Entry 8E5T (electron microscopy, 4.00 A resolution); this record covers chains O and 1 of the 28 polymer chains in the assembly.

Chain O:
Protein: 60S ribosomal protein L16-A
Source organism: Saccharomyces cerevisiae BY4741
Reference sequence: P26784 (RL16A_YEAST); residue numbers follow UniProt; this construct covers 1-199
Sequence (199 residues; each row starts with the number of its first residue):
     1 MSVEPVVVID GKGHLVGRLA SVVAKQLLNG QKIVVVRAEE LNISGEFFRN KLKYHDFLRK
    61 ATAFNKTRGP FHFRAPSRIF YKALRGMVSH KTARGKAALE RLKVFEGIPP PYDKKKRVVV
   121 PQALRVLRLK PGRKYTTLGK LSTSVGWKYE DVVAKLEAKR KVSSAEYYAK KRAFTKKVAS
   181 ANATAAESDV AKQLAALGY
Disordered / not traced: 1-2, 59-72
Swiss-Prot annotation at these positions:
  - modified residue: Ser2 (N-acetylserine)
  - cross-link: Lys177 (Glycyl lysine isopeptide (Lys-Gly) (interchain with G-Cter in ubiquitin))

Chain 1:
Molecule: 25S ribosomal RNA
Source organism: Saccharomyces cerevisiae BY4741
Sequence (3396 nucleotides; row label = number of the first residue in the row):
     1 GUUUGACCUC AAAUCAGGUA GGAGUACCCG CUGAACUUAA GCAUAUCAAU AAGCGGAGGA
    61 AAAGAAACCA ACCGGGAUUG CCUUAGUAAC GGCGAGUGAA GCGGCAAAAG CUCAAAUUUG
   121 AAAUCUGGUA CCUUCGGUGC CCGAGUUGUA AUUUGGAGAG GGCAACUUUG GGGCCGUUCC
   181 UUGUCUAUGU UCCUUGGAAC AGGACGUCAU AGAGGGUGAG AAUCCCGUGU GGCGAGGAGU
   241 GCGGUUCUUU GUAAAGUGCC UUCGAAGAGU CGAGUUGUUU GGGAAUGCAG CUCUAAGUGG
   301 GUGGUAAAUU CCAUCUAAAG CUAAAUAUUG GCGAGAGACC GAUAGCGAAC AAGUACAGUG
   361 AUGGAAAGAU GAAAAGAACU UUGAAAAGAG AGUGAAAAAG UACGUGAAAU UGUUGAAAGG
   421 GAAGGGCAUU UGAUCAGACA UGGUGUUUUG UGCCCUCUGC UCCUUGUGGG UAGGGGAAUC
   481 UCGCAUUUCA CUGGGCCAGC AUCAGUUUUG GUGGCAGGAU AAAUCCAUAG GAAUGUAGCU
   541 UGCCUCGGUA AGUAUUAUAG CCUGUGGGAA UACUGCCAGC UGGGACUGAG GACUGCGACG
   601 UAAGUCAAGG AUGCUGGCAU AAUGGUUAUA UGCCGCCCGU CUUGAAACAC GGACCAAGGA
   661 GUCUAACGUC UAUGCGAGUG UUUGGGUGUA AAACCCAUAC GCGUAAUGAA AGUGAACGUA
   721 GGUUGGGGCC UCGCAAGAGG UGCACAAUCG ACCGAUCCUG AUGUCUUCGG AUGGAUUUGA
   781 GUAAGAGCAU AGCUGUUGGG ACCCGAAAGA UGGUGAACUA UGCCUGAAUA GGGUGAAGCC
   841 AGAGGAAACU CUGGUGGAGG CUCGUAGCGG UUCUGACGUG CAAAUCGAUC GUCGAAUUUG
   901 GGUAUAGGGG CGAAAGACUA AUCGAACCAU CUAGUAGCUG GUUCCUGCCG AAGUUUCCCU
   961 CAGGAUAGCA GAAGCUCGUA UCAGUUUUAU GAGGUAAAGC GAAUGAUUAG AGGUUCCGGG
  1021 GUCGAAAUGA CCUUGACCUA UUCUCAAACU UUAAAUAUGU AAGAAGUCCU UGUUACUUAA
  1081 UUGAACGUGG ACAUUUGAAU GAAGAGCUUU UAGUGGGCCA UUUUUGGUAA GCAGAACUGG
  1141 CGAUGCGGGA UGAACCGAAC GUAGAGUUAA GGUGCCGGAA UACACGCUCA UCAGACACCA
  1201 CAAAAGGUGU UAGUUCAUCU AGACAGCCGG ACGGUGGCCA UGGAAGUCGG AAUCCGCUAA
  1261 GGAGUGUGUA ACAACUCACC GGCCGAAUGA ACUAGCCCUG AAAAUGGAUG GCGCUCAAGC
  1321 GUGUUACCUA UACUCUACCG UCAGGGUUGA UAUGAUGCCC UGACGAGUAG GCAGGCGUGG
  1381 AGGUCAGUGA CGAAGCCUAG ACCGUAAGGU CGGGUCGAAC GGCCUCUAGU GCAGAUCUUG
  1441 GUGGUAGUAG CAAAUAUUCA AAUGAGAACU UUGAAGACUG AAGUGGGGAA AGGUUCCACG
  1501 UCAACAGCAG UUGGACGUGG GUUAGUCGAU CCUAAGAGAU GGGGAAGCUC CGUUUCAAAG
  1561 GCCUGAUUUU AUGCAGGCCA CCAUCGAAAG GGAAUCCGGU UAAGAUUCCG GAACCUGGAU
  1621 AUGGAUUCUU CACGGUAACG UAACUGAAUG UGGAGACGUC GGCGCGAGCC CUGGGAGGAG
  1681 UUAUCUUUUC UUCUUAACAG CUUAUCACCC CGGAAUUGGU UUAUCCGGAG AUGGGGUCUU
  1741 AUGGCUGGAA GAGGCCAGCA CCUUUGCUGG CUCCGGUGCG CUUGUGACGG CCCGUGAAAA
  1801 UCCACAGGAA GGAAUAGUUU UCAUGCCAGG UCGUACUGAU AACCGCAGCA GGUCUCCAAG
  1861 GUGAACAGCC UCUAGUUGAU AGAAUAAUGU AGAUAAGGGA AGUCGGCAAA AUAGAUCCGU
  1921 AACUUCGGGA UAAGGAUUGG CUCUAAGGGU CGGGUAGUGA GGGCCUUGGU CAGACGCAGC
  1981 GGGCGUGCUU GUGGACUGCU UGGUGGGGCU UGCUCUGCUA GGCGGACUAC UUGCGUGCCU
  2041 UGUUGUAGAC GGCCUUGGUA GGUCUCUUGU AGACCGUCGC UUGCUACAAU UAACGAUCAA
  2101 CUUAGAACUG GUACGGACAA GGGGAAUCUG ACUGUCUAAU UAAAACAUAG CAUUGCGAUG
  2161 GUCAGAAAGU GAUGUUGACG CAAUGUGAUU UCUGCCCAGU GCUCUGAAUG UCAAAGUGAA
  2221 GAAAUUCAAC CAAGCGCGGG UAAACGGCGG GAGUAACUAU GACUCUCUUA AGGUAGCCAA
  2281 AUGCCUCGUC AUCUAAUUAG UGACGCGCAU GAAUGGAUUA ACGAGAUUCC CACUGUCCCU
  2341 AUCUACUAUC UAGCGAAACC ACAGCCAAGG GAACGGGCUU GGCAGAAUCA GCGGGGAAAG
  2401 AAGACCCUGU UGAGCUUGAC UCUAGUUUGA CAUUGUGAAG AGACAUAGAG GGUGUAGAAU
  2461 AAGUGGGAGC UUCGGCGCCA GUGAAAUACC ACUACCUUUA UAGUUUCUUU ACUUAUUCAA
  2521 UGAAGCGGAG CUGGAAUUCA UUUUCCACGU UCUAGCAUUC AAGGUCCCAU UCGGGGCUGA
  2581 UCCGGGUUGA AGACAUUGUC AGGUGGGGAG UUUGGCUGGG GCGGCACAUC UGUUAAACGA
  2641 UAACGCAGAU GUCCUAAGGG GGGCUCAUGG AGAACAGAAA UCUCCAGUAG AACAAAAGGG
  2701 UAAAAGCCCC CUUGAUUUUG AUUUUCAGUG UGAAUACAAA CCAUGAAAGU GUGGCCUAUC
  2761 GAUCCUUUAG UCCCUCGGAA UUUGAGGCUA GAGGUGCCAG AAAAGUUACC ACAGGGAUAA
  2821 CUGGCUUGUG GCAGUCAAGC GUUCAUAGCG ACAUUGCUUU UUGAUUCUUC GAUGUCGGCU
  2881 CUUCCUAUCA UACCGAAGCA GAAUUCGGUA AGCGUUGGAU UGUUCACCCA CUAAUAGGGA
  2941 ACGUGAGCUG GGUUUAGACC GUCGUGAGAC AGGUUAGUUU UACCCUACUG AUGAAUGUUA
  3001 CCGCAAUAGU AAUUGAACUU AGUACGAGAG GAACAGUUCA UUCGGAUAAU UGGUUUUUGC
  3061 GGCUGUCUGA UCAGGCAUUG CCGCGAAGCU ACCAUCCGCU GGAUUAUGGC UGAACGCCUC
  3121 UAAGUCAGAA UCCAUGCUAG AACGCGGUGA UUUCUUUGCU CCACACAAUA UAGAUGGAUA
  3181 CGAAUAAGGC GUCCUUGUGG CGUCGCUGAA CCAUAGCAGG CUAGCAACGG UGCACUUGGC
  3241 GGAAAGGCCU UGGGUGCUUG CUGGCGAAUU GCAAUGUCAU UUUGCGUGGG GAUAAAUCAU
  3301 UUGUAUACGA CUUAGAUGUA CAACGGGGUA UUGUAAGCAG UAGAGUAGCC UUGUUGUUAC
  3361 GAUCUGCUGA GAUUAAGCCU UUGUUGUCUG AUUUGU
Disordered / not traced: 36-50, 132-135, 169-250, 281-285, 338-377, 394-406, 447-488, 706-720, 755-777, 802-940, 953-1160, 1196-1309, 1444-3396
Metal / ion sites: Mg2+ site 1 near G583 (its only coordinating residue here); Mg2+ site 2 near G1367 (its only coordinating residue here)

Interface between chain O and chain 1:
Contacting residue pairs - 40 pairs, chain O then chain 1:
  Leu15(O) with U1315(1), phosphate contact
  Val16(O) with C1314(1), phosphate contact
  Gly17(O) with G1313(1), phosphate contact; C1314(1), hydrogen bond to the phosphate
  Arg18(O) with U1181(1), base contact; C1314(1), hydrogen bond to the sugar; U1315(1), salt bridge to the phosphate; A1318(1), salt bridge to the phosphate
  Ser21(O) with G1174(1), hydrogen bond to the sugar; C1175(1), hydrogen bond to the sugar
  Lys25(O) with C1175(1), salt bridge to the phosphate
  Leu28(O) with C1176(1), phosphate contact
  Ser44(O) with U1315(1), hydrogen bond to the phosphate
  Ala83(O) with C1312(1), hydrogen bond to the sugar; G1313(1), phosphate contact
  Gly86(O) with G1311(1), base contact; C1312(1), sugar contact
  Met87(O) with G1174(1), hydrogen bond to the base; C1175(1), base contact; C1176(1), sugar contact; C1312(1), base contact
  Lys91(O) with C634(1), sugar contact; G635(1), sugar contact; A646(1), hydrogen bond to the sugar
  Ala93(O) with C427(1), sugar contact; A428(1), sugar contact
  Lys96(O) with C427(1), sugar contact; C633(1), base contact
  Gln122(O) with U1181(1), base contact
  Val126(O) with C1316(1), hydrogen bond to the base
  Leu127(O) with C1316(1), hydrogen bond to the base
  Arg128(O) with U1315(1), phosphate contact; C1316(1), phosphate contact; A1318(1), salt bridge to the phosphate
  Leu129(O) with U1315(1), phosphate contact; C1316(1), phosphate contact
  Lys130(O) with C1189(1), base contact; C1316(1), hydrogen bond to the phosphate
  Arg133(O) with C1189(1), hydrogen bond to the base; U1315(1), hydrogen bond to the base
Also at the interface, not in a pair above, chain O (26 interface residues in all): Ile43, Arg85, Ser89, Thr92, Arg94
Also at the interface, not in a pair above, chain 1 (22 interface residues in all): G426, G1177, A1193, A1317

Overview:
26 residues of chain O and 22 residues of chain 1 are in contact; the contacts include 13 hydrogen bonds and 4
salt bridges. Polar contacts include Met87(O)-G1174(1), Val126(O)-C1316(1) and Leu127(O)-C1316(1).
Here chain O is 60S ribosomal protein L16-A and chain 1 is 25S ribosomal RNA, both from Saccharomyces
cerevisiae BY4741. Entry 8E5T (Yeast co-transcriptional Noc1-Noc2 RNP assembly checkpoint intermediate) was
determined by electron microscopy.
